7PF6 - chains D and J of the 11 polymer chains in the assembly; structure by electron microscopy, 4.00 A resolution.

[Chain D]
Name: Histone H2B type 1-K
From: Homo sapiens
UniProt: O60814 (H2B1K_HUMAN); residues 0-125 here correspond to UniProt positions 1-126 (UniProt number = residue number + 1)
Amino-acid sequence (126 residues; each row starts with the number of its first residue; numbering starts at 0):
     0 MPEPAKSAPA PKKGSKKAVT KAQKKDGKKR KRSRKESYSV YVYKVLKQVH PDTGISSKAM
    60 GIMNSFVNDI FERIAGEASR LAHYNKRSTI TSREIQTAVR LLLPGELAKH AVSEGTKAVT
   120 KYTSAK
Not modelled in the structure: 0-29, 125
Swiss-Prot annotation at these positions:
  - modified residue: Pro1 (N-acetylproline), Glu2 (ADP-ribosyl glutamic acid), Lys5 (N6-(2-hydroxyisobutyryl)lysine), Ser6 (ADP-ribosylserine), Lys11 (N6-(beta-hydroxybutyryl)lysine), Lys12 (N6-(2-hydroxyisobutyryl)lysine), Ser14 (Phosphoserine), Lys15 (N6-acetyllysine), Lys16 (N6-(beta-hydroxybutyryl)lysine), Lys20 (N6-(2-hydroxyisobutyryl)lysine), Lys23 (N6-(2-hydroxyisobutyryl)lysine), Lys24 (N6-(2-hydroxyisobutyryl)lysine), Lys34 (N6-(2-hydroxyisobutyryl)lysine), Glu35 (PolyADP-ribosyl glutamic acid), Ser36 (Phosphoserine), Lys43 (N6-(2-hydroxyisobutyryl)lysine), Lys46 (N6-(2-hydroxyisobutyryl)lysine), Lys57 (N6,N6-dimethyllysine), Arg79 (Dimethylated arginine), Lys85 (N6,N6,N6-trimethyllysine) and 6 more in UniProt
  - glycosylation: Ser112 (O-linked (GlcNAc) serine)
  - cross-link (Glycyl lysine isopeptide (Lys-Gly)): Lys5 (interchain with G-Cter in SUMO2), Lys20 (interchain with G-Cter in SUMO2), Lys34 (interchain with G-Cter in ubiquitin), Lys120 (interchain with G-Cter in ubiquitin)

[Chain J]
Molecule: 167-nt DNA strand
From: synthetic construct
Sequence (167 nucleotides; each row starts with the number of its first residue):
   572 TACTTACATG ACAGGATGTA TATATCTGAC ACGTGCCTGG AGACTAGGGA GTAATCCCCT
   632 TGGCGGTTAA AACGCGGGGG ACAGCGCGTA CGTGCGTTTA AGCGGTGCTA GAGCTGTCTA
   692 CGACCAATTG AGCGGCCTCG GCACCGGGAT TCTCCAGGCG GCCAGTG

[Interface between chain D and chain J]
Contacting residue pairs (18):
  Arg33(D) with DC607(J), base contact; DC608(J), hydrogen bond to the sugar; DT609(J), sugar contact
  Glu35(D) with DG610(J), sugar contact
  Tyr42(D) with DA602(J), hydrogen bond to the phosphate; DC603(J), phosphate contact
  Gly53(D) with DA602(J), phosphate contact
  Ile54(D) with DC601(J), sugar contact; DA602(J), hydrogen bond to the phosphate
  Ser55(D) with DC601(J), phosphate contact
  Ser56(D) with DC601(J), hydrogen bond to the phosphate
  Lys85(D) with DA621(J), phosphate contact
  Arg86(D) with DA621(J), phosphate contact; DG622(J), salt bridge to the phosphate
  Ser87(D) with DG620(J), sugar contact; DA621(J), hydrogen bond to the phosphate
  Thr88(D) with DA621(J), hydrogen bond to the phosphate
  Arg92(D) with DG622(J), salt bridge to the phosphate
Interface residues without a listed pair, chain D (14 interface residues in all): Lys30, Arg31
Interface residues without a listed pair, chain J (12 interface residues in all): DG606, DC685

[Overview]
The interface between chain D and chain J involves 14 residues on one side and 12 on the other; the contacts
include 6 hydrogen bonds and 2 salt bridges. Polar contacts include Arg33(D)-DC608(J), Tyr42(D)-DA602(J) and
Ile54(D)-DA602(J).
Here chain D is Histone H2B type 1-K (Homo sapiens) and chain J is a 167-nt DNA strand (synthetic construct).
Entry 7PF6 (Nucleosome 1 of the 4x187 nucleosome array containing H1) was determined by electron microscopy
(same publication as 7PET, 7PEU, 7PEV, 7PEW, 7PEX, 7PEY and 16 further entries).
